PDB entry 4YA7 | X-ray diffraction, 2.70 A resolution | chains R and S of the 34 polymer chains in the assembly

Chain R:
Name: Proteasome subunit alpha type-5
Source organism: Saccharomyces cerevisiae (strain ATCC 204508 / S288c)
Notes: EC 3.4.25.1
UniProt: P32379 (PSA5_YEAST); residues -7 to 252 here correspond to UniProt positions 1-260 (UniProt number = residue number + 8)
Sequence (260 residues; numbered -7 to 252; the number before each row is that of its first residue; numbers below 1 keep their minus sign (Met-7 is residue -7)):
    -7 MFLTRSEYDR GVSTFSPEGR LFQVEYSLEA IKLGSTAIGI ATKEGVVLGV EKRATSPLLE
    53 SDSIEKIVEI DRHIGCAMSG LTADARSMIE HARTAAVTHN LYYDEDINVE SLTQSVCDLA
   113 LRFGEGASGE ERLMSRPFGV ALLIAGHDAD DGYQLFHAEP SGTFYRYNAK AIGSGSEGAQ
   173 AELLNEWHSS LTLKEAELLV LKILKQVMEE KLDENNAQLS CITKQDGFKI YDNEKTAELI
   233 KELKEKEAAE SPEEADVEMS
Unresolved in the structure: -7 to 0, 118-124, 243-252

Chain S:
Name: Proteasome subunit alpha type-6
Source organism: Saccharomyces cerevisiae (strain ATCC 204508 / S288c)
Notes: EC 3.4.25.1
UniProt: P40302 (PSA6_YEAST); residues 0-233 here correspond to UniProt positions 1-234 (UniProt number = residue number + 1)
Sequence (234 residues; numbered 0 to 233; the number before each row is that of its first residue; numbering starts at 0):
     0 MFRNNYDGDT VTFSPTGRLF QVEYALEAIK QGSVTVGLRS NTHAVLVALK RNADELSSYQ
    60 KKIIKCDEHM GLSLAGLAPD ARVLSNYLRQ QCNYSSLVFN RKLAVERAGH LLCDKAQKNT
   120 QSYGGRPYGV GLLIIGYDKS GAHLLEFQPS GNVTELYGTA IGARSQGAKT YLERTLDTFI
   180 KIDGNPDELI KAGVEAISQS LRDESLTVDN LSIAIVGKDT PFTIYDGEAV AKYI
Unresolved in the structure: 0-2
Curated features (UniProtKB/Swiss-Prot):
  - modified residue: Ser13 (Phosphoserine)
  - cross-link: Lys190 (Glycyl lysine isopeptide (Lys-Gly) (interchain with G-Cter in ubiquitin))

Chain R / chain S interface:
Contacting residue pairs (45; chain R residue first):
  Arg2(R) with Gly7(S)
  Ser5(R) with Arg125(S)
  Thr6(R) with Asp6(S); Gly7(S), hydrogen bond (side chain-backbone); Gln20(S)
  Phe7(R) with Gln20(S), hydrogen bond (backbone-side chain); Tyr23(S); Ala24(S), hydrophobic; Arg125(S); Pro126(S); Gly128(S)
  Ser8(R) with Tyr23(S)
  Pro9(R) with Tyr23(S), hydrophobic; Glu26(S)
  Glu10(R) with Glu26(S); Gln30(S)
  Gly11(R) with Tyr23(S); Ala27(S)
  Leu13(R) with Arg125(S)
  Gln106(R) with Arg81(S), hydrogen bond
  Asp110(R) with Arg81(S), salt bridge
  Leu113(R) with Pro78(S), hydrophobic; Asp79(S); Arg125(S)
  Ser153(R) with Pro78(S)
  Gly154(R) with Pro78(S)
  Thr155(R) with Gln59(S)
  Phe156(R) with Gln59(S)
  Tyr157(R) with Arg50(S); Ala52(S); Ser57(S); Gln59(S)
  Arg158(R) with Ser56(S); Ser57(S), hydrogen bond (backbone-backbone)
  Tyr159(R) with Ala52(S); Asp53(S); Leu55(S); Ser56(S)
  Asn160(R) with Leu55(S), hydrogen bond (backbone-backbone)
  Ala161(R) with Leu55(S)
  Gln172(R) with Asp53(S), hydrogen bond; Leu55(S)
  Leu175(R) with Leu55(S)
  Leu176(R) with Glu54(S); Leu55(S)
Interface residues without a listed pair, chain R (27 interface residues in all): Gly3, Glu117, Trp179
Interface residues without a listed pair, chain S (26 interface residues in all): Asn51, Leu76, Tyr122, Gly123

Summary:
Chain R and chain S form an interface of 27 and 26 residues respectively, with 6 hydrogen bonds and 1 salt
bridge. Polar pairs include Asp110(R)-Arg81(S), Thr6(R)-Gly7(S) and Phe7(R)-Gln20(S).
Chain R is Proteasome subunit alpha type-5 and chain S is Proteasome subunit alpha type-6, both from
Saccharomyces cerevisiae (strain ATCC 204508 / S288c); the structure, Yeast 20S proteasome beta2-H114D mutant
in complex with Ac-LAE-ep, was determined by X-ray diffraction, deposited together with 4Y69, 4Y6A, 4Y6V,
4Y6Z, 4Y70, 4Y74 and 34 further entries.
